5JXT - chains J and H of the 23 polymer chains in the assembly; structure by X-ray diffraction, 3.01 A resolution.

[Chain J (and H)]
Name: Chromatin-remodeling complex ATPase-like protein
Organism: Myceliophthora thermophila (strain ATCC 42464 / BCRC 31852 / DSM 1799)
Notes: chain H of this document is another copy of the same molecule, construct and numbering; everything in this record applies to it too
Reference sequence: G2QFM3 (G2QFM3_MYCTT); residue numbers follow UniProt; this construct covers 406-754
Sequence (349 residues; each row starts with the number of its first residue):
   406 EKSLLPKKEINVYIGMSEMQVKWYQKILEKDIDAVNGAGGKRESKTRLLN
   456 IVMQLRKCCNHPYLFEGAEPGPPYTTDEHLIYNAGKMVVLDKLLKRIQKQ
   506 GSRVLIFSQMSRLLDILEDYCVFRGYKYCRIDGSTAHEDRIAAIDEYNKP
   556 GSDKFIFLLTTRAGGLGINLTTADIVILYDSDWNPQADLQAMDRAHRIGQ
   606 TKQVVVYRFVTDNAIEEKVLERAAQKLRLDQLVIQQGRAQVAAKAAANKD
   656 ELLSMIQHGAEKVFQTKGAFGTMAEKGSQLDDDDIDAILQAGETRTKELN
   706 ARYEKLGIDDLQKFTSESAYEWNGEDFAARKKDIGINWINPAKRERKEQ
Not modelled in the structure: 406-407, 649-650, 727-754 (chain H: 406-407, 477-479, 685, 733-754)

[Chain J / chain H interface]
Residue-residue contacts (87; chain J residue first):
  Leu454(J) - Glu726(H)
  Met458(J) - Asn728(H)
  Met458(J) - Asp731(H)
  Arg461(J) - Trp727(H)
  Arg461(J) - Asn728(H)  hydrogen bond (side chain-backbone)
  Arg461(J) - Gly729(H)
  Gln514(J) - Gly729(H)
  Gln514(J) - Glu730(H)
  Met515(J) - Gly729(H)
  Met515(J) - Glu730(H)
  Ser516(J) - Glu730(H)  hydrogen bond
  Arg517(J) - Glu730(H)
  Ser539(J) - Glu666(H)  hydrogen bond
  His542(J) - Arg700(H)  hydrogen bond
  His542(J) - Glu703(H)  salt bridge
  His542(J) - Arg707(H)
  Glu543(J) - Arg700(H)
  Ile546(J) - Glu703(H)
  Arg567(J) - Asp655(H)  salt bridge
  Leu571(J) - Arg707(H)
  Leu571(J) - Tyr708(H)  hydrophobic
  Leu571(J) - Leu711(H)  hydrophobic
  Leu571(J) - Asp715(H)
  Leu571(J) - Leu716(H)  hydrophobic
  Gly572(J) - Arg707(H)
  Gly572(J) - Leu711(H)
  Ile573(J) - Arg707(H)
  Trp588(J) - Asp655(H)
  Trp588(J) - Ser721(H)
  Trp588(J) - Glu722(H)
  Trp588(J) - Ala724(H)
  Trp588(J) - Tyr725(H)  hydrophobic
  Trp588(J) - Trp727(H)  hydrogen bond (side chain-backbone)
  Asn589(J) - Ser721(H)
  Pro590(J) - Ser721(H)
  Gln591(J) - Gln717(H)  hydrogen bond (side chain-backbone)
  Gln591(J) - Lys718(H)
  Gln591(J) - Phe719(H)  hydrogen bond (side chain-backbone)
  Gln591(J) - Glu722(H)
  Gln595(J) - Asp715(H)
  Arg602(J) - Leu711(H)
  Arg602(J) - Asp715(H)  salt bridge
  Val624(J) - Trp727(H)  hydrophobic
  Arg627(J) - Glu726(H)  salt bridge
  Lys631(J) - Ser721(H)
  Lys631(J) - Ala724(H)
  Lys631(J) - Glu726(H)  salt bridge
  Asp635(J) - Phe719(H)
  Asp635(J) - Thr720(H)  hydrogen bond
  Asp635(J) - Ser721(H)  hydrogen bond (side chain-backbone)
  Val638(J) - Thr720(H)
  Ile639(J) - Arg643(H)
  Ile639(J) - Gln717(H)
  Ile639(J) - Phe719(H)  hydrophobic
  Arg643(J) - Ile639(H)
  Ala696(J) - Glu543(H)
  Arg700(J) - His542(H)  hydrogen bond
  Arg700(J) - Glu543(H)
  Glu703(J) - His542(H)  salt bridge
  Glu703(J) - Ile546(H)
  Arg707(J) - His542(H)  hydrogen bond
  Arg707(J) - Gly569(H)
  Arg707(J) - Leu571(H)
  Arg707(J) - Gly572(H)
  Arg707(J) - Ile573(H)
  Tyr708(J) - Leu571(H)  hydrophobic
  Leu711(J) - Leu571(H)  hydrophobic
  Leu711(J) - Gly572(H)
  Leu711(J) - Arg602(H)
  Asp715(J) - Leu571(H)
  Asp715(J) - Arg602(H)  salt bridge
  Gln717(J) - Gln591(H)  hydrogen bond (backbone-side chain)
  Gln717(J) - Ile639(H)
  Lys718(J) - Gln591(H)
  Phe719(J) - Gln591(H)  hydrogen bond (backbone-side chain)
  Phe719(J) - Asp635(H)
  Thr720(J) - Asp635(H)  hydrogen bond
  Thr720(J) - Val638(H)
  Ser721(J) - Asn589(H)  hydrogen bond
  Ser721(J) - Pro590(H)
  Ser721(J) - Lys631(H)
  Ser721(J) - Asp635(H)  hydrogen bond
  Glu722(J) - Arg567(H)  salt bridge
  Glu722(J) - Asn589(H)  hydrogen bond
  Ala724(J) - Lys631(H)
  Glu726(J) - Trp588(H)
  Glu726(J) - Lys631(H)  salt bridge
Interface residues without a listed pair, chain J (48 interface residues in all): Val457, Ala541, Leu594, Leu632, Leu704
Interface residues without a listed pair, chain H (47 interface residues in all): Gly570, Leu594, Gln595, Leu632, Lys667, Ala696

[Summary]
48 residues of chain J face 47 of chain H across their interface, with 17 hydrogen bonds and 9 salt bridges.
Among the polar pairs are His542(J)-Glu703(H), Arg567(J)-Asp655(H) and Arg602(J)-Asp715(H).
Both chains are Chromatin-remodeling complex ATPase-like protein (Myceliophthora thermophila (strain ATCC
42464 / BCRC 31852 / DSM 1799)). Entry 5JXT (Crystal structure of MtISWI bound with histone H4 tail) was
determined by X-ray diffraction together with 5JXR from the same study.
